8TEK - chains P and T of the 10 polymer chains in the assembly; structure by electron microscopy, 3.60 A resolution.

[Chain P]
Protein: DUF4201 domain-containing protein
From: Tetrahymena thermophila
UniProt: I7M6D6 (I7M6D6_TETTS); numbering as in UniProt (aligned over 1-794)
Sequence (794 residues; numbered 1 to 794; the number before each row is that of its first residue):
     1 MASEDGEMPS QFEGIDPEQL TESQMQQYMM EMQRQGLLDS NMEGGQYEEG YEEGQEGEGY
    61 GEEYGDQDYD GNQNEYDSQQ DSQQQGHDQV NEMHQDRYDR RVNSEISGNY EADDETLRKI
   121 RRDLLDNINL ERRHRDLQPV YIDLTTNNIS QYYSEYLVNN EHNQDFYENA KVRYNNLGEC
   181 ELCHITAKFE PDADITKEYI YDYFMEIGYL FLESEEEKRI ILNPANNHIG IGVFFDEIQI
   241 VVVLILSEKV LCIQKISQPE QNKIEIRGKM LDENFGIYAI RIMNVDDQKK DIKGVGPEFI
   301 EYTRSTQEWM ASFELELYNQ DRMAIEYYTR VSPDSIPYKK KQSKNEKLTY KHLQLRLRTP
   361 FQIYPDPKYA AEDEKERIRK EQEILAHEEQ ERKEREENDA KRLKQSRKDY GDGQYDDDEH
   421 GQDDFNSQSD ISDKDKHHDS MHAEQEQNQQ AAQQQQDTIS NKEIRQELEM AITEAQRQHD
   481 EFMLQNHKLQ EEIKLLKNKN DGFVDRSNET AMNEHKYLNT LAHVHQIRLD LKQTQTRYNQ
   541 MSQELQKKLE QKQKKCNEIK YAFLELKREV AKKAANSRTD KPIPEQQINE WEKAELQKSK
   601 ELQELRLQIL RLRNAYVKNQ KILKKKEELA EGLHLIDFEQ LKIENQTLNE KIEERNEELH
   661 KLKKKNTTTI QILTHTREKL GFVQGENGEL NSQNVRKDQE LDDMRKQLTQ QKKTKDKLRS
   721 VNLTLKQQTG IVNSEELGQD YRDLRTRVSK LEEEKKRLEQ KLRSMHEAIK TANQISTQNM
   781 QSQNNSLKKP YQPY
Not modelled in the structure: 1-635, 730-733, 778-794

[Chain T]
Protein: Flagellar associated protein
From: Tetrahymena thermophila
UniProt: Q22KK0 (Q22KK0_TETTS); residue numbers follow UniProt; this construct covers 1-361
Sequence (361 residues; each row starts with the number of its first residue):
     1 MNQDKHPEIT DEEQELITVE ELSQKLELLY KDMEQIRREN LLFEAYLARN RKEIAKEDEV
    61 SEDKKGKGKK KDKNVDKKSL LLTNEEKFEI AQQEQDALKK QIDDGRIKSD QILETLRAIL
   121 EETDMAITEI RKDAFDFQRE ILVGGENSRT GKIEAEKIIK FFEEKERQKD ALIAKYSSKR
   181 TNLERQILKT NNQIQKKEEM GDDLKFIDFY QLQIENKKYV KEIDDKNKKL LALKISTNRI
   241 SQTLKDEKQN LKQELDKGKE YASQMSERKK KISKIDAQIK SVKKVTSKLE KDRKIYDKQK
   301 EIFVQDNQDD VPQIMKYVQY KSKEQQLLYA IQNLERKIEI AELAYKKANR ILQSSQQFQQ
   361 K
Not modelled in the structure: 1-211, 306-312, 356-361

[How chain P and chain T interact]
Contacting residue pairs - 58 pairs, chain P then chain T:
  K642(P) with L212(T)
  N645(P) with N216(T)
  L648(P) with Y219(T), hydrophobic
  N649(P) with Y219(T)
  I652(P) with I223(T), hydrophobic
  R655(P) with I223(T); K226(T)
  L659(P) with K226(T); K229(T)
  L662(P) with K229(T)
  N666(P) with L233(T)
  K679(P) with L251(T)
  L680(P) with E247(T)
  N687(P) with E254(T), hydrogen bond
  N694(P) with Y261(T)
  L701(P) with R268(T)
  M704(P) with R268(T); I275(T), hydrophobic; D276(T)
  Q707(P) with I279(T)
  L708(P) with I275(T), hydrophobic; Q278(T)
  N722(P) with D292(T); R293(T), hydrogen bond
  L725(P) with R293(T); K300(T), hydrogen bond (backbone-side chain)
  K726(P) with R293(T); Y296(T)
  Q728(P) with K300(T)
  S734(P) with V304(T), hydrogen bond (backbone-backbone)
  Y741(P) with K316(T); Y317(T), hydrophobic
  L744(P) with Y317(T), hydrophobic
  R745(P) with K316(T); Y320(T)
  R747(P) with E324(T), salt bridge
  V748(P) with E324(T); L327(T), hydrophobic
  L751(P) with L328(T), hydrophobic; I331(T), hydrophobic
  E752(P) with L327(T)
  E754(P) with I331(T)
  K755(P) with A330(T); I331(T)
  L758(P) with I331(T); L334(T), hydrophobic; I338(T)
  K761(P) with I338(T)
  L762(P) with L334(T), hydrophobic; I338(T), hydrophobic
  M765(P) with I338(T), hydrophobic; Y345(T), hydrophobic
  A768(P) with Y345(T), hydrophobic
  I769(P) with A344(T), hydrophobic
  T771(P) with L352(T)
  A772(P) with A348(T), hydrophobic; I351(T), hydrophobic
  I775(P) with S355(T)
Also at the interface, not in a pair above, chain P (51 interface residues in all): K663, T669, L673, V683, K697, Q711, K715, L737, D740, E759, S764
Also at the interface, not in a pair above, chain T (47 interface residues in all): E222, I240, I272, V282, L289, D297, Q305, E335, K337, A341

[Summary]
The interface between chain P and chain T involves 51 residues on one side and 47 on the other, with 4
hydrogen bonds and 1 salt bridge. Polar pairs include R747(P)-E324(T), N687(P)-E254(T) and N722(P)-R293(T).
Here chain P is DUF4201 domain-containing protein and chain T is Flagellar associated protein, both from
Tetrahymena thermophila. Entry 8TEK (Baseplate of Nexin-dynein regulatory complex from Tetrahymena
thermophila) was determined by electron microscopy together with 8TID and 8TH8 from the same study.
